PDB entry 9DIQ | X-ray diffraction, 2.69 A resolution | chains I and A of the 6 polymer chains in the assembly

== Chain I (and A) ==
Protein: Hemagglutinin HA1
Organism: Influenza A virus
Notes: chain A of this document is another copy of the same molecule, construct and numbering; everything in this record applies to it too
UniProtKB: A0A6B7HPT9 (A0A6B7HPT9_9INFA); the construct lacks a stretch of the UniProt sequence, so the offset changes along the chain: 11-55 = UniProt 1-45; 56-83 = UniProt 47-74; 84-96 = UniProt 76-88; 97-125 = UniProt 90-118; 3 more segments
Sequence (325 residues; each row starts with the number of its first residue; a row labelled like 125A-125B holds insertion residues (125A, then the next letters in order)):
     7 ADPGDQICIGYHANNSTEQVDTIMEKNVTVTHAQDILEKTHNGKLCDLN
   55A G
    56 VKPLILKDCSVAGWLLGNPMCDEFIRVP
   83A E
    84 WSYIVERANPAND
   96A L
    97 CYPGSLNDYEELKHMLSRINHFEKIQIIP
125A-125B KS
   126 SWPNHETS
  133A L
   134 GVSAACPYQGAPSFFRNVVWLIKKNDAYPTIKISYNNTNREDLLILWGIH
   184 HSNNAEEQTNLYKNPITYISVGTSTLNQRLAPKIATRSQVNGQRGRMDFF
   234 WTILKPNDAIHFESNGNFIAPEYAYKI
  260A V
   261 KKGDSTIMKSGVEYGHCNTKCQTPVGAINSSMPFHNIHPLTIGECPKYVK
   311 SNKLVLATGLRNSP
Not modelled in the structure: 7-9 (chain A: 7-8)
Sequence notes: expression tag (7-10); conflict Met-111 (Leu104 in A0A6B7HPT9), Gln-122 (Leu115 in A0A6B7HPT9), Ile-199 (Thr195 in A0A6B7HPT9), Ala-214 (Val210 in A0A6B7HPT9)
Disulfide bonds: Cys-52/Cys-277, Cys-64/Cys-76, Cys-97/Cys-139, Cys-281/Cys-305
Glycans and other covalent adducts: N-acetylglucosamine (NAG) linked to Asn-169

== How chain I and chain A interact ==
Pairs across the interface (18; chain I residue first):
  Ser-203(I) / Ala-218(A)
  Gly-205(I) / Thr-219(A)
  Thr-206(I) / Arg-220(A)
  Thr-206(I) / Ser-221(A)  hydrogen bond (backbone-backbone)
  Thr-206(I) / Arg-229(A)  hydrogen bond (backbone-side chain)
  Ser-207(I) / Ser-221(A)  hydrogen bond (backbone-side chain)
  Ser-207(I) / Val-223(A)
  Ser-207(I) / Arg-229(A)  hydrogen bond (backbone-side chain)
  Asn-210(I) / His-184(A)
  Asn-210(I) / Lys-216(A)  hydrogen bond (backbone-side chain)
  Asn-210(I) / Arg-220(A)  hydrogen bond
  Arg-212(I) / Lys-216(A)
  Arg-212(I) / Ile-217(A)  hydrogen bond (side chain-backbone)
  Asp-241(I) / Ser-221(A)  hydrogen bond
  Ala-242(I) / Ser-221(A)  hydrogen bond (backbone-side chain)
  His-244(I) / Thr-219(A)
  His-244(I) / Arg-220(A)
  His-244(I) / Ser-221(A)
Other interface residues (no listed pair), chain I (11 interface residues in all): Leu-209, Glu-246

== Summary ==
11 residues of chain I and 9 residues of chain A are in contact, with 9 hydrogen bonds. Polar contacts include
Thr-206(I)/Arg-229(A), Ser-207(I)/Ser-221(A) and Ser-207(I)/Arg-229(A). N-acetylglucosamine is covalently
linked to Asn-169(I).
Chain I and chain A are both Hemagglutinin HA1 (Influenza A virus); the structure, Crystal structure of Apo-H5
hemagglutinin from the influenza virus A/Texas/37/2024 (H5N1), was determined by X-ray diffraction (same
publication as 9DIO and 9DIP).
